PDB entry 5A7Z | X-ray diffraction, 2.10 A resolution | chain A

== Chain A ==
Name: tRNA (adenine(9)-N1)-METHYLTRANSFERASE
Source organism: Sulfolobus acidocaldarius
Notes: EC 2.1.1.218
UniProtKB: Q4J894 (TRM10_SULAC); residues 1-249 here = UniProt positions 1-249
Sequence (269 residues; each row starts with the number of its first residue; note: 1 number in that range is skipped by the numbering (no residue carries it; nothing is unmodelled there); numbers below 1 keep their minus sign (Mse-20 is residue -20)):
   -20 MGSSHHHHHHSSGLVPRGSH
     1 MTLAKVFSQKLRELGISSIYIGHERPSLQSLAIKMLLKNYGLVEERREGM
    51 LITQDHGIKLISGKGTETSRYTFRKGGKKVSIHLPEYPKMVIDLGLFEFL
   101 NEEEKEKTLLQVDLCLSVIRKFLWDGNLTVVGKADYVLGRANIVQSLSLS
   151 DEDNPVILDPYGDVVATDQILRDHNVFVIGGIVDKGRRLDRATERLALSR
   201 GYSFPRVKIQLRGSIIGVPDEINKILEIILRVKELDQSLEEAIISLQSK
Disordered / not traced: -20 to -5, 247-249
Differences from the reference sequence: expression tag (-20 to -1)
Modified residues: Mse-20 (selenomethionine); Mse1, Mse35, Mse50, Mse90 (selenomethionine; parent Met)
Covalent attachments: covalent link His-1-Mse1
Reported in the primary citation:
  - conformationally variable residues (order/disorder transition): Ile182 to Glu194
  - mutagenesis - R47E, R74E, K75E, D184N, K185E, D220N: decreased catalytic activity on tRNA
  - catalytic residues: Asp184, Asp220
  - mutagenesis - D184N (KD = 28 +/- 5 uM), D220N (KD = 47 +/- 8 uM): unchanged binding to SAM
  - mutagenesis - D184N, D220N: unchanged binding to tRNA
  - mutagenesis - K5E, K78E: unchanged catalytic activity on tRNA
  - mutagenesis - K5E, R47E, R74E, K75E: decreased binding to tRNA
  - mutagenesis - K249E: decreased catalytic activity
  - mutagenesis - G180P: abolished binding to SAM
  - specificity-determining residues: Asp220 (by similarity / conservation)

== Summary ==
The paper reports catalytic residues Asp184 and Asp220; R47E, R74E and K75E, among others, reduce catalytic
activity on tRNA; 10 substitutions were tested in all.
Chain A is tRNA (adenine(9)-N1)-METHYLTRANSFERASE (Sulfolobus acidocaldarius); the structure, Crystal
structure of Sulfolobus acidocaldarius Trm10 at 2.1 angstrom resolution, was determined by X-ray diffraction,
deposited together with 5A7T and 5A7Y.
